1E8T - chains A and B; structure by X-ray diffraction, 2.50 A resolution.

Chain A (and B):
Protein: Hemagglutinin-neuraminidase
From: Newcastle disease virus (strain Kansas)
Notes: EC 3.2.1.18; fragment: head domain, residues 124-577; chain B of this document is another copy of the same molecule, construct and numbering; everything in this record applies to it too
UniProtKB: Q9Q2W5 (HN_NDVK); residues 124-577 here = UniProt positions 124-577
Sequence (454 residues; each row starts with the number of its first residue):
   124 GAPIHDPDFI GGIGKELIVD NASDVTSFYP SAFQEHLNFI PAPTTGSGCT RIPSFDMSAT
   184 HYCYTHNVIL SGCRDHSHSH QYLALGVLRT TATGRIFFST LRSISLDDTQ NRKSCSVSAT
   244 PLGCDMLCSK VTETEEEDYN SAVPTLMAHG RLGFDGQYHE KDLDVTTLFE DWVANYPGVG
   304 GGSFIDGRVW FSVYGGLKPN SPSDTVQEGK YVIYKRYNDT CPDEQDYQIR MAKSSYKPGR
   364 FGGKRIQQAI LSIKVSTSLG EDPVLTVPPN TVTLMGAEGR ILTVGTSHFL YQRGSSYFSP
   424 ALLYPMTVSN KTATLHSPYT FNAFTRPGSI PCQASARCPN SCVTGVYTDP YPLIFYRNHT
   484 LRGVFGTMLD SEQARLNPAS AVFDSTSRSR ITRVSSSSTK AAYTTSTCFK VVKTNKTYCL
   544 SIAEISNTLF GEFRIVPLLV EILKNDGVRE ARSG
Disordered / not traced: 571-577 (chain B: 574-577)
Cystine bridges: C172-C196, C186-C247, C238-C251, C344-C461, C455-C465, C531-C542
Covalent attachments: N-acetylglucosamine (NAG) linked to N341, N481
Bound ions: Ca2+: D261, V266, V296
Curated features (UniProtKB/Swiss-Prot):
  - region: G124 to Y152 (Important for interaction with fusion/F protein), N234 to S239 (Involved in neuraminidase activity)
  - glycosylation (N-linked (GlcNAc...) asparagine): N144, N341, N433, N481, N538

Chain A / chain B interface:
Contacting residue pairs (43; chain A residue first):
  H159(A) - T551(B)  hydrogen bond (side chain-backbone)
  H159(A) - L552(B)
  A165(A) - G169(B)
  A165(A) - S170(B)
  P166(A) - G169(B)  hydrogen bond (backbone-backbone)
  T167(A) - T168(B)
  T167(A) - G169(B)  hydrogen bond (backbone-backbone)
  T168(A) - T167(B)
  T168(A) - T168(B)
  T168(A) - G169(B)
  G169(A) - A165(B)
  G169(A) - P166(B)  hydrogen bond (backbone-backbone)
  G169(A) - T167(B)  hydrogen bond (backbone-backbone)
  G169(A) - T168(B)
  G169(A) - G169(B)
  G169(A) - R557(B)  hydrogen bond (backbone-side chain)
  V517(A) - L552(B)
  S518(A) - N550(B)
  S518(A) - F553(B)
  S519(A) - S519(B)
  T522(A) - F553(B)
  I548(A) - L552(B)  hydrophobic
  I548(A) - F553(B)  hydrophobic
  S549(A) - F553(B)
  N550(A) - F553(B)
  T551(A) - S518(B)
  L552(A) - H159(B)
  L552(A) - V517(B)
  L552(A) - S518(B)
  L552(A) - I548(B)  hydrophobic
  L552(A) - R557(B)
  L552(A) - V559(B)
  L552(A) - L561(B)  hydrophobic
  F553(A) - T522(B)
  F553(A) - I548(B)  hydrophobic
  F553(A) - S549(B)
  F553(A) - N550(B)
  F553(A) - R557(B)  hydrogen bond (backbone-side chain)
  R557(A) - G169(B)  hydrogen bond (side chain-backbone)
  R557(A) - F553(B)  hydrogen bond (side chain-backbone)
  R557(A) - G554(B)
  V559(A) - L552(B)
  L561(A) - L552(B)  hydrophobic
Interface residues without a listed pair, chain A (21 interface residues in all): S170, G554

Summary:
The chain A/chain B interface involves 21 residues from each chain; the contacts include 9 hydrogen bonds.
Polar pairs include H159(A)-T551(B), G169(A)-R557(B) and F553(A)-R557(B). Covalently linked
N-acetylglucosamine: at N341(A) and N481(A). D261(A), V266(A) and V296(A) form the Ca2+ site.
Chain A and chain B are both Hemagglutinin-neuraminidase (Newcastle disease virus (strain Kansas)); the
structure, Structure of the multifunctional paramyxovirus hemagglutinin-neuraminidase, was determined by X-ray
diffraction together with 1E8U and 1E8V from the same study.
